Entry 8JX3 (electron microscopy, 2.20 A resolution); this record covers chains A and G of the 14 polymer chains in the assembly.

== Chain A (and G) ==
Protein: alpha hemolysin fused with spy-catcher
From: Staphylococcus aureus
Notes: chain G of this document is another copy of the same molecule, construct and numbering; everything in this record applies to it too
Reference sequence: P09616 (HLA_STAAU); residues 1-293 here correspond to UniProt positions 27-319 (UniProt number = residue number + 26)
Sequence (421 residues; row label = number of the first residue in the row; numbering starts at 0):
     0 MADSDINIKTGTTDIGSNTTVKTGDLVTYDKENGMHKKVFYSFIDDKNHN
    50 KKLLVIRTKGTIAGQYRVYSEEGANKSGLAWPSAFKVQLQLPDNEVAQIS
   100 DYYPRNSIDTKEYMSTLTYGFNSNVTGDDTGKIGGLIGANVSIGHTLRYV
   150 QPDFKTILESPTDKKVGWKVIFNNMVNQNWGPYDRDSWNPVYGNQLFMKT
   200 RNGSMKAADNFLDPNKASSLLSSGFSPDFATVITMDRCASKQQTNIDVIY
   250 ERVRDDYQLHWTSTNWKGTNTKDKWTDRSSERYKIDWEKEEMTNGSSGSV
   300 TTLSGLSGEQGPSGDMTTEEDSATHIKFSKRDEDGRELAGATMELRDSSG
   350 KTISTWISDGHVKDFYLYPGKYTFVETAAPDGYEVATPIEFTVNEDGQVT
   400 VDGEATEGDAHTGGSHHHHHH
Disordered / not traced: 0, 294-420
Sequence notes: initiating methionine (0); engineered mutation Ser122 (Gly148 in P09616), Arg147 (Lys173 in P09616), Cys237 (Lys263 in P09616); expression tag (294-420)

== Chain A / chain G interface ==
Residue-residue contacts (130; chain A residue first):
  Gly10(A) with Lys8(G), hydrogen bond (backbone-side chain)
  Asp13(A) with Asn6(G); Ile7(G); Lys8(G)
  Ile14(A) with Asn6(G), hydrogen bond (backbone-backbone); Ile7(G); Lys8(G), hydrogen bond (backbone-backbone)
  Gly15(A) with Thr11(G)
  Ser16(A) with Lys8(G)
  Thr19(A) with Asn47(G)
  Val20(A) with Thr11(G); Asn47(G)
  Lys21(A) with Asn47(G), hydrogen bond
  Thr22(A) with Asn47(G), hydrogen bond (backbone-backbone); His48(G), hydrogen bond; Asn49(G), hydrogen bond (backbone-backbone)
  Gly23(A) with His48(G); Asn49(G)
  Asp24(A) with His48(G), salt bridge; Asn49(G), hydrogen bond (backbone-side chain); Lys50(G), hydrogen bond (backbone-side chain); Ser99(G)
  Val26(A) with Gln97(G), hydrogen bond (backbone-side chain); Ile98(G); Ser99(G)
  Tyr28(A) with Pro160(G); Thr161(G); Asp162(G)
  His35(A) with Ile98(G), hydrogen bond (side chain-backbone); Ser99(G); Tyr101(G), hydrogen bond; Pro160(G); Thr161(G); Asp162(G)
  Lys37(A) with Ser99(G), hydrogen bond (side chain-backbone); Asp100(G), salt bridge
  Phe39(A) with Thr12(G); Ile14(G), hydrophobic; His48(G)
  Tyr40(A) with Asn49(G)
  Ser41(A) with Thr12(G)
  Ile43(A) with Ile7(G), hydrophobic
  Val54(A) with Ile7(G), hydrophobic
  Arg56(A) with Asp2(G), salt bridge; Thr12(G), hydrogen bond
  Lys58(A) with Asp100(G), salt bridge; Arg104(G)
  Gly59(A) with Tyr101(G)
  Thr60(A) with Tyr101(G), hydrogen bond; Pro160(G)
  Ala62(A) with Ser159(G)
  Asp100(A) with Ile5(G)
  Tyr102(A) with Ala1(G); Asp4(G)
  Arg104(A) with Asp4(G), hydrogen bond (side chain-backbone)
  Gly130(A) with Asp128(G)
  Ile132(A) with Asp127(G); Asp128(G), hydrogen bond (backbone-backbone)
  Gly133(A) with Gly126(G); Asp127(G)
  Gly134(A) with Thr125(G); Gly126(G), hydrogen bond (backbone-backbone)
  Leu135(A) with Asn123(G); Val124(G); Thr125(G)
  Ile136(A) with Asn123(G); Val124(G), hydrogen bond (backbone-backbone)
  Gly137(A) with Ser122(G); Asn123(G)
  Ala138(A) with Asn121(G); Ser122(G), hydrogen bond (backbone-backbone)
  Asn139(A) with Phe120(G); Asn121(G)
  Val140(A) with Gly119(G); Phe120(G), hydrogen bond (backbone-backbone)
  Ser141(A) with Thr117(G); Tyr118(G), hydrogen bond (side chain-backbone)
  Ile142(A) with Thr117(G); Tyr118(G), hydrogen bond (backbone-backbone)
  Gly143(A) with Leu116(G)
  His144(A) with Ser114(G); Thr115(G); Leu116(G), hydrogen bond (backbone-backbone); Tyr118(G), hydrogen bond
  Thr145(A) with Met113(G); Ser114(G); Thr115(G), hydrogen bond
  Leu146(A) with Tyr112(G); Met113(G); Ser114(G), hydrogen bond (backbone-backbone)
  Arg147(A) with Glu111(G), salt bridge; Tyr112(G); Met113(G)
  Tyr148(A) with Glu111(G); Tyr112(G), hydrogen bond (backbone-backbone)
  Val149(A) with Thr109(G); Lys110(G)
  Gln150(A) with Thr109(G); Lys110(G), hydrogen bond (backbone-backbone); Tyr112(G)
  Pro151(A) with Asp108(G); Thr109(G); Lys110(G)
  Asp152(A) with Ile107(G); Asp108(G), hydrogen bond (backbone-backbone); Lys110(G), salt bridge
  Phe153(A) with Ile107(G)
  Asn173(A) with Lys110(G), hydrogen bond
  Val175(A) with Lys110(G); Leu146(G), hydrophobic; Tyr148(G)
  Asn178(A) with Tyr148(G), hydrogen bond; Gln150(G)
  Pro181(A) with Leu146(G)
  Asn214(A) with Lys154(G), hydrogen bond (backbone-side chain); Lys168(G); Ile170(G)
  Lys215(A) with Asp183(G), salt bridge; Asp185(G), salt bridge
  Ala216(A) with Lys154(G)
  Ser218(A) with Asn105(G)
  Leu219(A) with Ser106(G)
  Ser221(A) with Ser159(G)
  Ser222(A) with Asn105(G); Ile156(G); Leu157(G); Ser159(G), hydrogen bond (backbone-side chain)
  Gly223(A) with Asn105(G), hydrogen bond (backbone-side chain)
  Ser225(A) with Arg104(G)
  Val231(A) with Ile5(G), hydrophobic
Interface residues without a listed pair, chain A (70 interface residues in all): Leu25, Tyr101, Thr155, Val169, Gly180
Interface residues without a listed pair, chain G (61 interface residues in all): Lys46, Glu158, Thr233

== Overview ==
70 residues of chain A face 61 of chain G across their interface; the contacts include 35 hydrogen bonds and 8
salt bridges. Polar contacts include Asp24(A)-His48(G), Lys37(A)-Asp100(G) and Arg56(A)-Asp2(G).
Chain A and chain G are both alpha hemolysin fused with spy-catcher (Staphylococcus aureus); the structure,
alpha-Hemolysin(G122S/K147R/K237C)-SpyTag/SpyCatcher head to head 14-mer, was determined by electron
microscopy.
